Entry 8C8Q (electron microscopy, 3.36 A resolution); this record covers chains B and J of the 13 polymer chains in the assembly.

[Chain B]
Molecule: Cytochrome c oxidase subunit 2
Source organism: Schizosaccharomyces pombe
Notes: EC 7.1.1.9
Reference sequence: P21534 (COX2_SCHPO); residues 1-248 here = UniProt positions 1-248
Chain sequence (248 residues; each row starts with the number of its first residue):
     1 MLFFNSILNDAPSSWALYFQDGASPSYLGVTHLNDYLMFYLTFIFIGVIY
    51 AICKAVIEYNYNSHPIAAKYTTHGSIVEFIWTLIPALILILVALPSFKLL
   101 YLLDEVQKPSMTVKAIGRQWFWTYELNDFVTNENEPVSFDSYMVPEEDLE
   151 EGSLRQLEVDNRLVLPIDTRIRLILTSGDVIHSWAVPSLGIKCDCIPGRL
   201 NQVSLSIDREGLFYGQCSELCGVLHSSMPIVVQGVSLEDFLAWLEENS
Disordered / not traced: 1-9, 248
UniProt features mapped onto this chain:
  - binding site (Cu cation): His182, Cys217, Glu219, Cys221, His225, Met228
  - binding site (Mg(2+)): Glu219
Metal / ion sites: dinuclear copper ion: His182, His225; Mg2+: Glu219 (shared with 1 residue of chain A)
Ligand contacts: heme a (HEA): Ile44, Pro85, Ile88, Leu89

[Chain J]
Molecule: Cytochrome c oxidase subunit 12, mitochondrial
Source organism: Schizosaccharomyces pombe
Reference sequence: O94581 (COX12_SCHPO); residue numbers follow UniProt; this construct covers 1-86
Chain sequence (86 residues; row label = number of the first residue in the row):
     1 MSEQEDQEAPKQFTFGTVGFDARFPNTNQTKHCFQSYIDYFRCIKAKGED
    51 FVPCKQFWHAYQSLCPMEWVERWDEQRENGTFPAPI
Disordered / not traced: 1-11
UniProt features mapped onto this chain:
  - motif: Cys33 to Cys43 (Cx9C motif), Cys54 to Cys65 (Cx10C motif)
Disulfide bonds: Cys33-Cys65, Cys43-Cys54

[How chain B and chain J interact]
Pairs across the interface (43):
  Val106(B) with Phe20(J), hydrophobic
  Pro109(B) with Thr17(J); Val18(J)
  Ser110(B) with Phe15(J); Gly16(J); Thr17(J)
  Met111(B) with Thr17(J)
  Thr112(B) with Thr17(J), hydrogen bond; Ser63(J)
  Lys114(B) with Gln62(J); Ser63(J), hydrogen bond (side chain-backbone); Leu64(J); Cys65(J); Pro66(J)
  Ile116(B) with Pro66(J)
  Arg118(B) with Glu68(J), salt bridge
  Glu125(B) with Pro66(J); Met67(J)
  Asn127(B) with Gln62(J); Met67(J)
  Asp128(B) with Gly16(J); Thr17(J)
  Phe129(B) with Phe13(J), hydrophobic; Phe15(J), hydrophobic
  Glu133(B) with Gln12(J), hydrogen bond
  Arg172(B) with Thr17(J); Val18(J), hydrogen bond (side chain-backbone)
  Ile174(B) with Leu64(J), hydrophobic
  Thr176(B) with Pro66(J)
  Gly198(B) with Thr30(J)
  Arg199(B) with Asn28(J), hydrogen bond; Thr30(J)
  Leu200(B) with Gln29(J), hydrogen bond (backbone-backbone); Thr30(J), hydrogen bond (backbone-side chain); Leu64(J); Pro66(J), hydrophobic; Trp69(J), hydrophobic
  Asn201(B) with Thr27(J)
  Gln202(B) with Thr27(J); Gln29(J), hydrogen bond
  Leu237(B) with Phe15(J), hydrophobic
  Phe240(B) with Phe15(J), hydrophobic
  Leu244(B) with Phe13(J), hydrophobic
Other interface residues (no listed pair), chain B (28 interface residues in all): Asp104, Val130, Thr169, Glu245
Other interface residues (no listed pair), chain J (23 interface residues in all): Thr14, Gly19, Cys33, Trp58

[Overview]
28 residues of chain B and 23 residues of chain J are in contact, with 8 hydrogen bonds and 1 salt bridge.
Polar contacts include Arg118(B)-Glu68(J), Thr112(B)-Thr17(J) and Lys114(B)-Ser63(J). Ligands of chain B: heme
a.
Here chain B is Cytochrome c oxidase subunit 2 and chain J is Cytochrome c oxidase subunit 12, mitochondrial,
both from Schizosaccharomyces pombe. Entry 8C8Q (Cytochrome c oxidase from Schizosaccharomyces pombe) was
determined by electron microscopy.
